Entry 5DTT (X-ray diffraction, 2.10 A resolution); this record covers chain A.

Chain A:
Molecule: Beta-lactamase
Source organism: Klebsiella pneumoniae
Notes: EC 3.5.2.6
UniProt: Q6XEC0 (Q6XEC0_KLEPN); numbering as in UniProt (aligned over 22-265)
Amino-acid sequence (244 residues; row label = number of the first residue in the row):
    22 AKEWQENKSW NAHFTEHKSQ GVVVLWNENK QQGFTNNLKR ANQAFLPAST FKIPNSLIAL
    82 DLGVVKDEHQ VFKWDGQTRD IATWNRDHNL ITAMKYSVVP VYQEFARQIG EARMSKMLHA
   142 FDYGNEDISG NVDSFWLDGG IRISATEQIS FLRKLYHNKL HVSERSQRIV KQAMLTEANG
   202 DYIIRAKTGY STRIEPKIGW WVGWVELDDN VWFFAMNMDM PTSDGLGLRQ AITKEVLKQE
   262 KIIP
Not modelled in the structure: 22-23
Modified / non-standard residues: Lys73 (lysine nz-carboxylic acid; KCX)
Swiss-Prot annotation at these positions:
  - active site: Ser70 (Acyl-ester intermediate)
  - binding site (a beta-lactam): Ser70, Lys73, Ser118, Arg250
  - modified residue: Lys73 (N6-carboxylysine)
From the paper describing this entry:
  - binding site for 3-(1,3-thiazol-2-yl)benzoic acid: Ser70, Ile102, Trp105, Ser118, Thr209, Gly210, Tyr211, Leu247, Arg250
  - post-translational modification sites: Lys73
  - catalytic residues: Ser70 (citing earlier work)

Summary:
UniProt lists active-site residue Ser70 and 4 beta-lactam-binding residues. The paper reports the catalytic
residue Ser70; a binding site for 3-(1,3-thiazol-2-yl)benzoic acid at Ser70, Ile102 and Trp105 among others.
Chain A is Beta-lactamase (Klebsiella pneumoniae); the structure, Fragments bound to the OXA-48
beta-lactamase: Compound 3, was determined by X-ray diffraction (same publication as 5DVA, 5DTK and 5DTS).
